Entry 9IXX (electron microscopy, 3.15 A resolution); this record covers chains B and E of the 5 polymer chains in the assembly.

[Chain B]
Protein: Guanine nucleotide-binding protein G(I)/G(S)/G(T) subunit beta-1
Organism: Homo sapiens
UniProt: P62873 (GBB1_HUMAN); residues 7-345 here correspond to UniProt positions 2-340 (UniProt number = residue number - 5)
Amino-acid sequence (351 residues; numbered -5 to 345; the number before each row is that of its first residue; numbers below 1 keep their minus sign (Met-5 is residue -5)):
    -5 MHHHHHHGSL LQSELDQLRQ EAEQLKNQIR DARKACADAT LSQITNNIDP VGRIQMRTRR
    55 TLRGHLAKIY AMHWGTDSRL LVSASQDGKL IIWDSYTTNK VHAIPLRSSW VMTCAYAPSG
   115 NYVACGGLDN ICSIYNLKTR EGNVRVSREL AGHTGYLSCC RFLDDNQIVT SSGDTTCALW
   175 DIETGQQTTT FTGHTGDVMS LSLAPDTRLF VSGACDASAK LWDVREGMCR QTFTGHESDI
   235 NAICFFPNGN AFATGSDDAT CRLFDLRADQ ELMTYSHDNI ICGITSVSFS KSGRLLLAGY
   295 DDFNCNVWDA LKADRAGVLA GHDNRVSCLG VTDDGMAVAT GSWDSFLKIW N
Not modelled in the structure: -5 to 7
Differences from the reference sequence: initiating methionine (-5); expression tag (-4 to 6)
UniProt features mapped onto this chain:
  - modified residue: Ser7 (N-acetylserine), His271 (Phosphohistidine)

[Chain E]
Protein: scFv16
Organism: Rattus norvegicus
Notes: antibody fragment or engineered binder
Amino-acid sequence (248 residues; each row starts with the number of its first residue; numbering starts at 0):
     0 MVQLVESGGG LVQPGGSRKL SCSASGFAFS SFGMHWVRQA PEKGLEWVAY ISSGSGTIYY
    60 ADTVKGRFTI SRDDPKNTLF LQMTSLRSED TAMYYCVRSI YYYGSSPFDF WGQGTTLTVS
   120 AGGGGSGGGG SGGGGSADIV MTQATSSVPV TPGESVSISC RSSKSLLHSN GNTYLYWFLQ
   180 RPGQSPQLLI YRMSNLASGV PDRFSGSGSG TAFTLTISRL EAEDVGVYYC MQHLEYPLTF
   240 GAGTKLEL
Not modelled in the structure: 0, 120-135, 192

[Interface between chain B and chain E]
Contacting residue pairs - 12 pairs, chain B then chain E:
  Asp71(B) - Tyr102(E)
  Arg73(B) - Tyr102(E)
  Leu74(B) - Tyr102(E)  hydrophobic
  Val95(B) - Tyr101(E)  hydrophobic
  His96(B) - Tyr101(E)
  Arg134(B) - Val1(E)
  Arg134(B) - Arg97(E)  hydrogen bond (backbone-side chain)
  Glu135(B) - Gly25(E)
  Glu135(B) - Phe26(E)
  Glu135(B) - Ala27(E)  hydrogen bond (backbone-backbone)
  Glu135(B) - Phe31(E)
  Gly136(B) - Phe31(E)
Interface residues without a listed pair, chain B (11 interface residues in all): Leu131, Lys132, Asn137
Interface residues without a listed pair, chain E (9 interface residues in all): Gly103

[Summary]
Chain B and chain E form an interface of 11 and 9 residues respectively, with 2 hydrogen bonds. Among the
polar pairs are Arg134(B)-Arg97(E) and Glu135(B)-Ala27(E).
Chain B is Guanine nucleotide-binding protein G(I)/G(S)/G(T) subunit beta-1 (Homo sapiens) and chain E is
scFv16 (Rattus norvegicus); the structure, Structural basis of the cysteinyl leukotriene receptor type 2
activation by LTD4, was determined by electron microscopy.
